PDB entry 7A7D | electron microscopy, 26.00 A resolution (very low resolution: no residue pairs are listed; an interface is given only as per-side residue counts) | chains A and g of the 14 polymer chains in the assembly

[Chain A]
Molecule: Desmoglein-2
Source organism: Homo sapiens
UniProt: Q14126 (DSG2_HUMAN); residues 1-554 here correspond to UniProt positions 50-603 (UniProt number = residue number + 49)
Amino-acid sequence (554 residues; row label = number of the first residue in the row):
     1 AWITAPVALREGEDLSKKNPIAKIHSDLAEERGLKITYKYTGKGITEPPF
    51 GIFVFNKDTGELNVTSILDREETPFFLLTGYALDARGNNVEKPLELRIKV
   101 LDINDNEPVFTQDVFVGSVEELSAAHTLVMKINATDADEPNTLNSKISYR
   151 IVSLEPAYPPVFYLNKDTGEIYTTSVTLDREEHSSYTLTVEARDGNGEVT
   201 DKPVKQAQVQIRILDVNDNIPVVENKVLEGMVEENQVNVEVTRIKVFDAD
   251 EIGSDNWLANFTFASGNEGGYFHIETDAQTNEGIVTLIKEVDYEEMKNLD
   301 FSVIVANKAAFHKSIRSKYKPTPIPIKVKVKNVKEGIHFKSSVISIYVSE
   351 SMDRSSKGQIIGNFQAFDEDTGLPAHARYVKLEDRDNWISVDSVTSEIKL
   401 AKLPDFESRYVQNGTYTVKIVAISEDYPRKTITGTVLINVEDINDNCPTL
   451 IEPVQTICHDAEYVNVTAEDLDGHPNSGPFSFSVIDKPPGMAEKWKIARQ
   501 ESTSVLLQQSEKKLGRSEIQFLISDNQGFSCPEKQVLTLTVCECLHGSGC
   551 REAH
Disulfides: Cys447-Cys531, Cys458-Cys544, Cys542-Cys550
Differences from the reference sequence: conflict His554 (Gln603 in Q14126)

[Chain g]
Molecule: Desmocollin-2
Source organism: Homo sapiens
UniProt: Q02487 (DSC2_HUMAN); residues 2265-2808 here correspond to UniProt positions 136-679 (UniProt number = residue number - 2129)
Amino-acid sequence (544 residues; row label = number of the first residue in the row):
  2265 RWAPIPCSMLENSLGPFPLFLQQVQSDTAQNYTIYYSIRGPGVDQEPRNL
  2315 FYVERDTGNLYCTRPVDREQYESFEIIAFATTPDGYTPELPLPLIIKIED
  2365 ENDNYPIFTEETYTFTIFENCRVGTTVGQVCATDKDEPDTMHTRLKYSII
  2415 GQVPPSPTLFSMHPTTGVITTTSSQLDRELIDKYQLKIKVQDMDGQYFGL
  2465 QTTSTCIINIDDVNDHLPTFTRTSYVTSVEENTVDVEILRVTVEDKDLVN
  2515 TANWRANYTILKGNENGNFKIVTDAKTNEGVLCVVKPLNYEEKQQMILQI
  2565 GVVNEAPFSREASPRSAMSTATVTVNVEDQDEGPECNPPIQTVRMKENAE
  2615 VGTTSNGYKAYDPETRSSSGIRYKKLTDPTGWVTIDENTGSIKVFRSLDR
  2665 EAETIKNGIYNITVLASDQGGRTCTGTLGIILQDVNDNSPFIPKKTVIIC
  2715 KPTMSSAEIVAVDPDEPIHGPPFDFSLESSTSEVQRMWRLKAINDTAARL
  2765 SYQNDPPFGSYVVPITVRDRLGMSSVTSLDVTLCDCITENDCTH
Disulfides: Cys2600-Cys2688, Cys2714-Cys2800, Cys2798-Cys2806
UniProt features mapped onto this chain:
  - glycosylation (N-linked (GlcNAc...) asparagine): Asn2295, Asn2521 (complex), Asn2675, Asn2758

[Chain A / chain g interface]
At this resolution (26 A) residue pairs are not listed: 23 residues of chain A and 21 of chain g lie at the interface.

[Summary]
Chain A and chain g form an interface of 23 and 21 residues respectively.
Here chain A is Desmoglein-2 and chain g is Desmocollin-2, both from Homo sapiens. Entry 7A7D (Cadherin fit
into cryo-ET map) was determined by electron microscopy.
